Entry 7BCM (X-ray diffraction, 2.30 A resolution); this record covers chain A.

== Chain A ==
Name: Epithelial discoidin domain-containing receptor 1
Organism: Homo sapiens
Notes: EC 2.7.10.1
UniProtKB: Q08345 (DDR1_HUMAN); residue numbers follow UniProt; this construct covers 601-913
Amino-acid sequence (315 residues; row label = number of the first residue in the row):
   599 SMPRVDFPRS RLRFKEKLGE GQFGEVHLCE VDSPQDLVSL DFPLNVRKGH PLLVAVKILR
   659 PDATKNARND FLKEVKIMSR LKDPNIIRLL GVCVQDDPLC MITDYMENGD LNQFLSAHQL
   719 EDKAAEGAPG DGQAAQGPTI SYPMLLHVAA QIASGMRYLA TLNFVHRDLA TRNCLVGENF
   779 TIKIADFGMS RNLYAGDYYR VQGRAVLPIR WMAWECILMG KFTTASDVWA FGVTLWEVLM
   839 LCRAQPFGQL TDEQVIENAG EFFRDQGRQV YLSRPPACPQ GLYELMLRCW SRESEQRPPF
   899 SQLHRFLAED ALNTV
Disordered / not traced: 599-603, 617-621, 634-647, 721-734, 910-913
Sequence notes: expression tag (599-600)
Residues lining bound ligands: TBK (N-[[4-[[(2S)-4-cyclohexyl-1-[[(3S)-1-methylsulfonylpiperidin-3-yl]amino]-1-oxidanylidene-butan-2-yl]carbamoyl]phenyl]methyl]imidazo[1,2-a]pyridine-3-carboxamide): Leu616, Val624, Ala653, Lys655, Glu672, Ile675, Met676, Leu679, Ile684, Ile685, Met699, Thr701, Asp702, Tyr703, Met704, Gly707, Leu757, Phe762, His764, Leu773, Ile782, Ala783, Asp784, Phe785, Gly786

== Overview ==
Ligands of chain A: compound TBK.
Chain A is Epithelial discoidin domain-containing receptor 1 (Homo sapiens); the structure, The DDR1 Kinase
Domain Bound To SR302, was determined by X-ray diffraction together with 7BDO, 7BDQ, 7BE4, 7BE5 and 7BE6 from
the same study.
